9MJ4 - chains B and A of the 16 polymer chains in the assembly; structure by electron microscopy, 3.70 A resolution.

Chain B:
Protein: V-type proton ATPase subunit d
Organism: Saccharomyces cerevisiae
UniProt: P32366 (VA0D_YEAST); residue numbers follow UniProt; this construct covers 1-345
Chain sequence (345 residues; numbered 1 to 345; the number before each row is that of its first residue):
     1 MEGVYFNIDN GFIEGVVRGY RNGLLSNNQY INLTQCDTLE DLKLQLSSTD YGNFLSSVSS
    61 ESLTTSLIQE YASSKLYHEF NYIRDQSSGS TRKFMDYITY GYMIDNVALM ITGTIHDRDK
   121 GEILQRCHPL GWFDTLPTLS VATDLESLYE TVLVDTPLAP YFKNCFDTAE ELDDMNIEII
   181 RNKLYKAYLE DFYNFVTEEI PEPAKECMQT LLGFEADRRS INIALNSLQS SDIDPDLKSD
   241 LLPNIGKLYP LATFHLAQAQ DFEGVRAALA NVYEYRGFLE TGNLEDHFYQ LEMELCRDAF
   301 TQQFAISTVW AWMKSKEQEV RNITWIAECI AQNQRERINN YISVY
Swiss-Prot annotation at these positions:
  - modified residue: Met1 (N-acetylmethionine)

Chain A:
Protein: V-type proton ATPase subunit a, vacuolar isoform
Organism: Saccharomyces cerevisiae
Notes: engineered mutation(s): C-terminal calmodulin binding peptide
UniProt: P32563 (VPH1_YEAST); residues 1-840 here = UniProt positions 1-840
Chain sequence (840 residues; numbered 1 to 840; the number before each row is that of its first residue):
     1 MAEKEEAIFR SAEMALVQFY IPQEISRDSA YTLGQLGLVQ FRDLNSKVRA FQRTFVNEIR
    61 RLDNVERQYR YFYSLLKKHD IKLYEGDTDK YLDGSGELYV PPSGSVIDDY VRNASYLEER
   121 LIQMEDATDQ IEVQKNDLEQ YRFILQSGDE FFLKGDNTDS TSYMDEDMID ANGENIAAAI
   181 GASVNYVTGV IARDKVATLE QILWRVLRGN LFFKTVEIEQ PVYDVKTREY KHKNAFIVFS
   241 HGDLIIKRIR KIAESLDANL YDVDSSNEGR SQQLAKVNKN LSDLYTVLKT TSTTLESELY
   301 AIAKELDSWF QDVTREKAIF EILNKSNYDT NRKILIAEGW IPRDELATLQ ARLGEMIARL
   361 GIDVPSIIQV LDTNHTPPTF HRTNKFTAGF QSICDCYGIA QYREINAGLP TIVTFPFMFA
   421 IMFGDMGHGF LMTLAALSLV LNEKKINKMK RGEIFDMAFT GRYIILLMGV FSMYTGFLYN
   481 DIFSKTMTIF KSGWKWPDHW KKGESITATS VGTYPIGLDW AWHGTENALL FSNSYKMKLS
   541 ILMGFIHMTY SYFFSLANHL YFNSMIDIIG NFIPGLLFMQ GIFGYLSVCI VYKWAVDWVK
   601 DGKPAPGLLN MLINMFLSPG TIDDELYPHQ AKVQVFLLLM ALVCIPWLLL VKPLHFKFTH
   661 KKKSHEPLPS TEADASSEDL EAQQLISAMD ADDAEEEEVG SGSHGEDFGD IMIHQVIHTI
   721 EFCLNCVSHT ASYLRLWALS LAHAQLSSVL WTMTIQIAFG FRGFVGVFMT VALFAMWFAL
   781 TCAVLVLMEG TSAMLHSLRL HWVESMSKFF VGEGLPYEPF AFEYKDMEVA VASASSSASS
Not modelled in the structure: 1-2, 155-183, 660-705, 828-840
Swiss-Prot annotation at these positions:
  - modified residue: Ala2 (N-acetylalanine)
  - mutagenesis: Asp425 (D425N: Reduces assembly of V-ATPase complexes and reduces ATPase activity of the assembled complexes), Lys538 (K538A: Reduces assembly of V-ATPase complexes), Lys593 (K593A: Reduces ATPase activity), Gln634 (Q634L: Reduces subunit stability), His729 (H729R: Reduces ATPase activity), Arg735 (R735L: Reduces subunit stability), Leu739 (L739S: Reduces ATPase activity), His743 (H743A/E/Y: Reduces ATPase activity), Leu746 (L746S: Reduces ATPase activity), Leu780 (L780S: Reduces assembly of V-ATPase complexes), Glu789 (E789A/D/H/Q: Abolishes ATPase activity and proton transport, but does not affect complex assembly), Leu800 (L800S: Reduces assembly of V-ATPase complexes), 4 further mutagenesis entries in UniProt

Interface between chain B and chain A:
Contacting residue pairs (24; chain B residue first):
  Asn32(B) - Arg49(A)  hydrogen bond
  Gln35(B) - Arg49(A)
  Gln35(B) - Phe51(A)
  Glu40(B) - Arg60(A)  salt bridge
  Asp41(B) - Arg60(A)  salt bridge
  Leu44(B) - Phe51(A)  hydrophobic
  Leu44(B) - Val56(A)  hydrophobic
  Gln45(B) - Ala50(A)
  Gln45(B) - Phe51(A)
  Ser56(B) - Arg67(A)
  Ser56(B) - Arg70(A)
  Ser59(B) - Arg67(A)  hydrogen bond
  Lys120(B) - Glu254(A)  hydrogen bond (side chain-backbone)
  Lys120(B) - Ser255(A)
  Thr135(B) - Thr198(A)
  Pro137(B) - Ser255(A)
  Thr138(B) - Ser255(A)  hydrogen bond
  Val141(B) - Ile252(A)  hydrophobic
  Glu150(B) - Arg205(A)  hydrogen bond (backbone-side chain)
  Thr151(B) - Ile202(A)
  Thr151(B) - Arg205(A)
  Val154(B) - Arg205(A)
  Asp155(B) - Gln201(A)
  Asp155(B) - Arg205(A)  salt bridge
Also at the interface, not in a pair above, chain B (22 interface residues in all): Cys36, Ser57, Val58, Asp134, Ser140
Also at the interface, not in a pair above, chain A (18 interface residues in all): Val206, Arg248, Lys251, Leu256

Summary:
22 residues of chain B face 18 of chain A across their interface, with 5 hydrogen bonds and 3 salt bridges.
Polar pairs include Glu40(B)-Arg60(A), Asp41(B)-Arg60(A) and Asp155(B)-Arg205(A). Curated annotation (UniProt)
lists 16 mutagenesis sites on chain A.
Chain B is V-type proton ATPase subunit d and chain A is V-type proton ATPase subunit a, vacuolar isoform,
both from Saccharomyces cerevisiae; the structure, Yeast V-ATPase Vo proton channel bound to nanobody 2WVA149,
was determined by electron microscopy together with 9E76 and 9E7L from the same study.
